4YN9 - chains A and B; structure by X-ray diffraction, 2.45 A resolution.

# Chain A (and B)
Protein: YfiR
From: Pseudomonas aeruginosa PAO1
Notes: chain B of this document is another copy of the same molecule, construct and numbering; everything in this record applies to it too
UniProt: Q9I4L4 (Q9I4L4_PSEAE); residue numbers follow UniProt; this construct covers 35-190
Chain sequence (159 residues; each row starts with the number of its first residue):
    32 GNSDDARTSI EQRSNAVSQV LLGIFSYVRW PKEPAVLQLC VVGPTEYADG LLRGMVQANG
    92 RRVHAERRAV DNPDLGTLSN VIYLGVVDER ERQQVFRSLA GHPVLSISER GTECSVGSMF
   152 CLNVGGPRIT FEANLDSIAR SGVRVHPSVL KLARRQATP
Not modelled in the structure: 32-37 (chain B: 32-37, 186-190)
Disulfide bonds: Cys145-Cys152
Differences from the reference sequence: expression tag (32-34); engineered mutation Ser110 (Cys in Q9I4L4)
Swiss-Prot annotation at these positions:
  - binding site (GMP): Arg60, Arg175, His177
  - mutagenesis: Arg98 (R98A: Forms monomers)

# How chain A and chain B interact
Contacting residue pairs (28; chain A residue first):
  Arg38(A) with Ala100(B); Asp102(B), salt bridge
  Ile41(A) with Arg98(B); Arg99(B); Ala100(B)
  Gly74(A) with Glu77(B)
  Pro75(A) with Pro75(B); Thr76(B); Glu77(B); Arg141(B)
  Thr76(A) with Pro75(B); Thr76(B), hydrogen bond (backbone-backbone); Arg98(B), hydrogen bond (backbone-side chain)
  Glu77(A) with Gly74(B); Pro75(B); Arg98(B), hydrogen bond (backbone-side chain)
  Asp80(A) with Leu83(B); Arg98(B), salt bridge
  Leu83(A) with Asp80(B)
  Arg98(A) with Thr39(B); Ile41(B); Thr76(B), hydrogen bond (side chain-backbone); Glu77(B), hydrogen bond (side chain-backbone); Asp80(B), salt bridge
  Arg99(A) with Thr39(B); Ile41(B)
  Ala100(A) with Ile41(B)
  Arg141(A) with Pro75(B)
Interface residues without a listed pair, chain A (15 interface residues in all): Glu97, Val117, Glu140
Interface residues without a listed pair, chain B (16 interface residues in all): Ser40, Asn103, Val117

# In short
15 residues of chain A face 16 of chain B across their interface, with 5 hydrogen bonds and 3 salt bridges.
Among the polar pairs are Arg38(A)-Asp102(B), Asp80(A)-Arg98(B) and Thr76(A)-Arg98(B). From UniProt: 3
GMP-binding residues and one mutagenesis site on chain A.
Both chains are YfiR (Pseudomonas aeruginosa PAO1). Entry 4YN9 (YfiR mutant-C110S) was determined by X-ray
diffraction together with 4YN7 and 4YNA from the same study.
